8E8O - chains A and B of the 4 polymer chains in the assembly; structure by electron microscopy, 2.77 A resolution.

[Chain A (and B)]
Name: NADP-dependent malic enzyme, mitochondrial
From: Homo sapiens
Notes: EC 1.1.1.40; chain B of this document is another copy of the same molecule, construct and numbering; everything in this record applies to it too
Reference sequence: Q16798 (MAON_HUMAN); residues -47 to 556 here correspond to UniProt positions 1-604 (UniProt number = residue number + 48)
Amino-acid sequence (604 residues; each row starts with the number of its first residue; numbers below 1 keep their minus sign (Met-47 is residue -47)):
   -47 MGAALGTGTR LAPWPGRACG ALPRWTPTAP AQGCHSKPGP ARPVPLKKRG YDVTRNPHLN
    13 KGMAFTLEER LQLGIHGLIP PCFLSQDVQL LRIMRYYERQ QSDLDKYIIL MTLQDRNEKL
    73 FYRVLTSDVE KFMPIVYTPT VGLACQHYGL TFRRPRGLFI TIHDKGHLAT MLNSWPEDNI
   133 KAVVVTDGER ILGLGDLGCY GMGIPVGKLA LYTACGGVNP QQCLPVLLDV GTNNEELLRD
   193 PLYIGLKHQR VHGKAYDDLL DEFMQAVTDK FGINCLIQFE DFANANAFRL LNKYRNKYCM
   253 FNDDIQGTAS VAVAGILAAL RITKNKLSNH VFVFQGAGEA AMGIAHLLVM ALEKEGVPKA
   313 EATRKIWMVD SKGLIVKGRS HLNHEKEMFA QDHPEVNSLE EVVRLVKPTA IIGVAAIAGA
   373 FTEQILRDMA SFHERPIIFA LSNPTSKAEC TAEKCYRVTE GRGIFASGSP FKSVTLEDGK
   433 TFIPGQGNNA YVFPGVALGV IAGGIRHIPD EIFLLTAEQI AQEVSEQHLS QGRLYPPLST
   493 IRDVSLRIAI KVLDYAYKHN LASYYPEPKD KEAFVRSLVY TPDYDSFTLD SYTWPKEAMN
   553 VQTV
Disordered / not traced: -47 to 0
Ligand contacts: NADP (NAP; NADP nicotinamide-adenine-dinucleotide phosphate): Arg142, Asn236, Thr260, Val263, Gln287, Gly288, Ala289, Gly290, Glu291, Ala292, Val321, Asp322, Ser323, Lys324, Lys338, Val366, Ala367, Ala368, Ile369, Leu393, Ser394, Asn395, Pro396, Gly420, Gly439, Asn441
UniProt features mapped onto this chain:
  - active site: Tyr89 (Proton donor), Lys160 (Proton acceptor)
  - binding site (NAD(+)): Arg142, Asp256, Asn395
  - binding site (a divalent metal cation): Glu232, Asp233, Asp256
  - site: Asp256 (Important for activity)
  - modified residue: Ser323 (Phosphoserine)

[Chain A / chain B interface]
Pairs across the interface - 79 pairs, chain A then chain B:
  Tyr3(A) - Pro128(B)  hydrophobic
  Thr6(A) - Arg106(B)  hydrogen bond (backbone-side chain)
  Arg7(A) - Arg7(B)  hydrogen bond (backbone-side chain)
  Arg7(A) - Pro9(B)
  Arg7(A) - Asp67(B)  hydrogen bond (side chain-backbone)
  Arg7(A) - Arg106(B)
  Pro9(A) - Arg7(B)
  Met15(A) - Phe104(B)  hydrophobic
  Met15(A) - Ile196(B)  hydrophobic
  Gly26(A) - Ser126(B)
  His28(A) - Asp116(B)  salt bridge
  His28(A) - Met123(B)
  His28(A) - Ser126(B)  hydrogen bond (backbone-side chain)
  Gly29(A) - Leu110(B)
  Gly29(A) - Phe111(B)  hydrogen bond (backbone-backbone)
  Leu30(A) - Pro107(B)
  Leu30(A) - Gly109(B)
  Leu30(A) - Ser126(B)
  Leu30(A) - Trp127(B)  hydrophobic
  Ile31(A) - Phe111(B)
  Pro32(A) - Phe104(B)  hydrophobic
  Pro32(A) - Pro107(B)
  Pro32(A) - Phe111(B)  hydrophobic
  Pro32(A) - Ile196(B)
  Pro33(A) - Thr113(B)
  Pro33(A) - Cys151(B)
  Pro33(A) - Asp181(B)
  Pro33(A) - Gly197(B)
  Cys34(A) - Ile196(B)  hydrophobic
  Cys34(A) - Gly197(B)
  Arg44(A) - Gly101(B)  hydrogen bond (side chain-backbone)
  Arg44(A) - Phe104(B)
  Arg44(A) - Leu194(B)  hydrogen bond (side chain-backbone)
  Arg44(A) - Ile196(B)
  Arg47(A) - Pro193(B)
  Arg47(A) - Leu194(B)
  Tyr48(A) - Leu102(B)
  Arg51(A) - Leu102(B)
  Asp67(A) - Arg7(B)  hydrogen bond (backbone-side chain)
  Asp67(A) - Arg106(B)
  Arg68(A) - Arg105(B)  hydrogen bond (side chain-backbone)
  Arg68(A) - Arg106(B)
  Gly101(A) - Arg44(B)  hydrogen bond (backbone-side chain)
  Leu102(A) - Tyr48(B)
  Leu102(A) - Arg51(B)
  Phe104(A) - Met15(B)  hydrophobic
  Phe104(A) - Pro32(B)  hydrophobic
  Phe104(A) - Arg44(B)
  Arg105(A) - Arg68(B)  hydrogen bond (backbone-side chain)
  Arg106(A) - Thr6(B)  hydrogen bond (side chain-backbone)
  Arg106(A) - Arg7(B)
  Arg106(A) - Asp67(B)
  Arg106(A) - Arg68(B)
  Pro107(A) - Leu30(B)
  Pro107(A) - Pro32(B)
  Gly109(A) - Leu30(B)
  Leu110(A) - Gly29(B)
  Phe111(A) - Gly29(B)  hydrogen bond (backbone-backbone)
  Phe111(A) - Ile31(B)
  Phe111(A) - Pro32(B)  hydrophobic
  Thr113(A) - Pro33(B)
  Asp116(A) - His28(B)  salt bridge
  Met123(A) - His28(B)
  Ser126(A) - Gly26(B)
  Ser126(A) - His28(B)  hydrogen bond (side chain-backbone)
  Ser126(A) - Leu30(B)
  Trp127(A) - Leu30(B)  hydrophobic
  Pro128(A) - Tyr3(B)  hydrophobic
  Cys151(A) - Pro33(B)
  Asp181(A) - Pro33(B)
  Pro193(A) - Arg47(B)
  Leu194(A) - Arg44(B)  hydrogen bond (backbone-side chain)
  Leu194(A) - Arg47(B)
  Ile196(A) - Met15(B)  hydrophobic
  Ile196(A) - Pro32(B)
  Ile196(A) - Cys34(B)  hydrophobic
  Ile196(A) - Arg44(B)
  Gly197(A) - Pro33(B)
  Gly197(A) - Cys34(B)
Interface residues without a listed pair, chain A (47 interface residues in all): Asn8, Ile27, Val40, Ile60, Thr103, Tyr195, Leu198
Interface residues without a listed pair, chain B (47 interface residues in all): Asn8, Ile27, Val40, Ile60, Thr103, Tyr195, Leu198

[In short]
The chain A/chain B interface involves 47 residues from each chain; the contacts include 15 hydrogen bonds and
2 salt bridges. Among the polar pairs are His28(A)-Asp116(B), Thr6(A)-Arg106(B) and Arg7(A)-Arg7(B). Chain A
binds NADP.
Both chains are NADP-dependent malic enzyme, mitochondrial (Homo sapiens). Entry 8E8O (Cryo-EM structure of
human ME3 in the presence of citrate) was determined by electron microscopy (same publication as 8E76, 8E78,
8EYN and 8EYO).
